Entry 1JD2 (X-ray diffraction, 3.00 A resolution); this record covers chains C and D of the 30 polymer chains in the assembly.

== Chain C ==
Name: Proteasome component PRE6
From: Saccharomyces cerevisiae
Notes: EC 3.4.99.46
Reference sequence: P40303 (PSA7_YEAST); the construct lacks a stretch of the UniProt sequence and is renumbered around it, so the offset changes along the chain: 7-62 = UniProt 3-58; 63-143 = UniProt 60-140; 145-180 = UniProt 144-179; 182-203 = UniProt 184-205; 1 more segments
Amino-acid sequence (241 residues; each row starts with the number of its first residue; note: 3 numbers in that range are skipped by the numbering (no residue carries them; nothing is unmodelled there); a row labelled like 180A-180D holds insertion residues (180A, then the next letters in order)):
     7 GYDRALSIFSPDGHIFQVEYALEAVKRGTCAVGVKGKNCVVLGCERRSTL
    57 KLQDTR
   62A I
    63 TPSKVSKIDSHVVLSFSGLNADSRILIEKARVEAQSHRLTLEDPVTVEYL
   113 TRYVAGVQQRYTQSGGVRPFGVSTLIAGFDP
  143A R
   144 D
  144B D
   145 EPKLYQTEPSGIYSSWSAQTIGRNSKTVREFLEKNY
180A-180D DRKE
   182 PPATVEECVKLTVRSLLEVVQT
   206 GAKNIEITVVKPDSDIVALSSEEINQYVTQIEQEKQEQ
Curated features (UniProtKB/Swiss-Prot):
  - modified residue: Thr63 (Phosphothreonine)

== Chain D ==
Name: Proteasome component PUP2
From: Saccharomyces cerevisiae
Notes: EC 3.4.99.46
Reference sequence: P32379 (PSA5_YEAST); aligned to UniProt positions 9-250 over residues 9-244 (the alignment contains insertions or deletions, so no single offset holds)
Amino-acid sequence (242 residues; numbered 9 to 244 plus 13 insertion-coded residues; 7 numbers in that range are skipped by the numbering (no residue carries them; nothing is unmodelled there); the number before each row is that of its first residue; a row labelled like 123A-123G holds insertion residues (123A, then the next letters in order)):
     9 DRGVSTFSPEGRLFQVEYSLEAIKLGSTAIGIATKEGVVLGVEKRATSPL
    59 LESDSIEKIVEIDRHIGCAMSGLTADARSMIEHARTAAVTHNLYYDEDIN
   109 VESLTQSVCDLALRF
123A-123G GEGASGE
   125 ERLMSRPFGVALLIAGHDAD
  144A D
   145 GYQLFHAEPSGTFYRYNAKAIGSGSEGAQAELLNEW
180C-180E HSS
   184 LTLKEAELLVLKILKQVME
   205 EKLDE
209A-209B NN
   210 AQLSCITKQDGFKIYDNEKTAELI
   235 KELKEKEAAE
Differences from the reference sequence: insertion (121-123, 123A-123C, 123E-123G); conflict Glu125 (Ala122 in P32379), Arg126 (Ala123 in P32379), Leu127 (Ala124 in P32379)
Ion coordination: Mg2+: Glu105 (shared with 1 residue of chain L)

== Interface between chain C and chain D ==
Residue-residue contacts (50):
  Asp9(C) - Glu123B(D)
  Arg10(C) - Glu123B(D)
  Ala11(C) - Glu123B(D)  hydrogen bond (backbone-side chain)
  Ala11(C) - Ser129(D)
  Ser13(C) - Ser129(D)
  Ser13(C) - Arg130(D)
  Ile14(C) - Val12(D)  hydrophobic
  Ile14(C) - Gln23(D)
  Phe15(C) - Gln23(D)
  Phe15(C) - Tyr26(D)
  Phe15(C) - Ser27(D)
  Phe15(C) - Pro131(D)
  Phe15(C) - Gly133(D)
  Ser16(C) - Tyr26(D)
  Pro17(C) - Tyr26(D)
  Gly19(C) - Tyr26(D)
  Gly19(C) - Ala30(D)
  His20(C) - Leu33(D)
  Ile21(C) - Leu81(D)  hydrophobic
  Ile21(C) - Arg130(D)
  Lys41(C) - Glu60(D)  salt bridge
  Gln121(C) - Ala83(D)
  Gln121(C) - Asp84(D)
  Thr124(C) - Arg130(D)  hydrogen bond (backbone-side chain)
  Gln125(C) - Met128(D)
  Gln125(C) - Ser129(D)  hydrogen bond (backbone-backbone)
  Gln125(C) - Arg130(D)
  Gln125(C) - Phe132(D)
  Ser126(C) - Ser129(D)  hydrogen bond (backbone-side chain)
  Gly127(C) - Ser129(D)
  Ser154(C) - Ala83(D)
  Gly155(C) - Ala83(D)
  Ile156(C) - Thr82(D)
  Ile156(C) - Ala83(D)
  Ser158(C) - Leu59(D)
  Ser159(C) - Leu59(D)
  Ser159(C) - Glu60(D)  hydrogen bond (backbone-backbone)
  Ser159(C) - Ser63(D)  hydrogen bond
  Trp160(C) - Thr55(D)
  Trp160(C) - Ser56(D)
  Trp160(C) - Leu58(D)
  Trp160(C) - Leu59(D)
  Trp160(C) - Glu60(D)
  Ser161(C) - Leu58(D)  hydrogen bond (backbone-backbone)
  Ser161(C) - Glu60(D)  hydrogen bond
  Ala162(C) - Leu58(D)
  Glu177(C) - Pro57(D)
  Arg180B(C) - Pro57(D)  hydrogen bond (side chain-backbone)
  Arg180B(C) - Leu58(D)  hydrogen bond (side chain-backbone)
  Arg180B(C) - Leu59(D)  hydrogen bond (side chain-backbone)
Interface residues without a listed pair, chain C (31 interface residues in all): Asp18, Tyr157, Leu176, Tyr180
Interface residues without a listed pair, chain D (29 interface residues in all): Asp9, Glu29, Glu65, Arg86, Gly123C

== Overview ==
The interface between chain C and chain D involves 31 residues on one side and 29 on the other; the contacts
include 11 hydrogen bonds and 1 salt bridge. Polar pairs include Lys41(C)-Glu60(D), Ala11(C)-Glu123B(D) and
Thr124(C)-Arg130(D).
Here chain C is Proteasome component PRE6 and chain D is Proteasome component PUP2, both from Saccharomyces
cerevisiae. Entry 1JD2 (Crystal Structure of the yeast 20S Proteasome:TMC-95A complex: A non-covalent
Proteasome Inhibitor) was determined by X-ray diffraction.
